PDB entry 8S61 | electron microscopy, 3.53 A resolution | chains B and A

[Chain B]
Name: Nb3.7
Source organism: Lama glama
Amino-acid sequence (122 residues; each row starts with the number of its first residue):
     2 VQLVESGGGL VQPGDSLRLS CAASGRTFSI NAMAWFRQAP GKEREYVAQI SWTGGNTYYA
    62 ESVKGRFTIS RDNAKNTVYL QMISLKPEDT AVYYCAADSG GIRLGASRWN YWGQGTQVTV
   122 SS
Disulfide bonds: C22-C96

[Chain A]
Name: Thiamine transporter 2
Source organism: Homo sapiens
Reference sequence: Q9BZV2 (S19A3_HUMAN); residue numbers follow UniProt; this construct covers 11-459
Amino-acid sequence (449 residues; numbered 11 to 459; the number before each row is that of its first residue):
    11 SWIYPTVILC LFGFFSMMRP SEPFLIPYLS GPDKQLTSAE ITNEIFPVWT YSYLVLLLPV
    71 FVLTDYVRYK PVIILQGISF IITWLLLLFG QGVKTMQVVE FFYGMVTAAE VAYYAYIYSV
   131 VSPEHYQRVS GYCRSVTLAA YTAGSVLAQL LVSLAQMSYF YLNVISLASV SVAFLFSLFL
   191 PMPKKSMFFH AKPSREIKKS SSVNPVLEET HEGEAPGCEE QKPTSEILST SGKLNKGQLN
   251 SLKPSNVTVD VFVQWFQDLK ECYSSKRLFY WSLWWAFATA GFNQVLNYVQ ILWDYKAPSQ
   311 DSSIYNGAVE AIATFGGAVA AFAVGYVKVN WDLLGELALV VFSVVNAGSL FLMHYTANIW
   371 ACYAGYLIFK SSYMLLITIA VFQIAVNLNV ERYALVFGIN TFIALVIQTI MTVIVVDQRG
   431 LNLPVSIQFL VYGSYFAVIA GIFLMRSMY
Disordered / not traced: 202-270
Construct notes: engineered mutation Q45 (Asn in Q9BZV2), Q166 (Asn in Q9BZV2)
UniProt features mapped onto this chain:
  - site (Essential for pyridoxine transport): Q86, G87, I91, T93, W94, S168, N173
  - natural variant: G23 (G23V: In BTBGD), T422 (T422A: In BTBGD)
  - mutagenesis: Q86 (Q86H: Significant decrease in pyridoxine transport), G87 (G87V: Significant decrease in pyridoxine transport), I91 (I91A: Significant decrease in pyridoxine transport), T93 (T93S: Significant decrease in pyridoxine transport), W94 (W94Y: Significant decrease in pyridoxine transport), S168 (S168P: Significant decrease in pyridoxine transport), N173 (N173F: Significant decrease in pyridoxine transport)
Residues lining bound ligands: thiamin (VIB; 3-(4-amino-2-methyl-pyrimidin-5-ylmethyl)-5-(2-hydroxy-ethyl)-4-methyl-thiazol-3-ium): E32, L35, F56, W59, L97, V109, E110, Y113, Y151, L296, N297, Q300, E320
From the paper describing this entry:
  - binding site for thiamin: F56, W59, Y113, L296, N297, E320
  - mutagenesis - E32K (10-fold), E110Q (85 +/- 13 uM), N297A (250-fold): decreased binding to thiamin
  - mutagenesis - E110K: abolished binding to thiamin
  - mutagenesis - F56A, W59A, Y113A, Y151F: unchanged binding to thiamin
  - disease-associated variants - E320Q (20-fold), T422A (172 +/- 35 uM): decreased binding to thiamin
  - disease-associated variants - W59R, W94R, Y113H, E320K: decreased binding to thiamin (proposed by the authors, not directly observed)

[Chain B / chain A interface]
Contacting residue pairs - 23 pairs, chain B then chain A:
  N32(B) - V103(A)
  Y47(B) - Q45(A)
  Q50(B) - T47(A)
  Y59(B) - T47(A)
  G102(B) - T105(A)
  I103(B) - K104(A)
  I103(B) - T105(A)
  I103(B) - V108(A)  hydrophobic
  R104(B) - G100(A)
  R104(B) - Q101(A)  hydrogen bond (backbone-backbone)
  R104(B) - T105(A)  hydrogen bond (backbone-side chain)
  L105(B) - L96(A)  hydrophobic
  L105(B) - F99(A)
  L105(B) - G100(A)
  G106(B) - F99(A)  hydrogen bond (backbone-backbone)
  G106(B) - Q101(A)  hydrogen bond (backbone-side chain)
  A107(B) - Q101(A)  hydrogen bond (backbone-side chain)
  S108(B) - Q101(A)  hydrogen bond (backbone-side chain)
  R109(B) - Q45(A)  hydrogen bond (side chain-backbone)
  R109(B) - L46(A)
  R109(B) - E50(A)  salt bridge
  R109(B) - Q101(A)  hydrogen bond (backbone-side chain)
  W110(B) - Q45(A)
Other interface residues (no listed pair), chain B (14 interface residues in all): S52
Other interface residues (no listed pair), chain A (14 interface residues in all): D43, G102

[In short]
Chain B and chain A each contribute 14 residues to their interface; the contacts include 8 hydrogen bonds and
1 salt bridge. Polar pairs include R109(B)-E50(A), R104(B)-T105(A) and G106(B)-Q101(A). From the paper: a
binding site for thiamin at F56(A), W59(A) and Y113(A) among others; E32K, E110Q and N297A of chain A, among
others, reduce binding to thiamin; 14 substitutions were tested in all.
Here chain B is Nb3.7 (Lama glama) and chain A is Thiamine transporter 2 (Homo sapiens). Entry 8S61 (Cryo-EM
structure of thiamine-bound human SLC19A3 in inward-open state) was determined by electron microscopy (same
publication as 8S4U, 8S5U, 8S5W, 8S5Z, 8S62 and 9G5K).
